PDB entry 6VEL | X-ray diffraction, 2.65 A resolution | chains H and L of the 3 polymer chains in the assembly

Chain H:
Name: 66E8 Fab Heavy Chain
Organism: Mus musculus
Notes: antibody fragment or engineered binder
Chain sequence (243 residues; each row starts with the number of its first residue):
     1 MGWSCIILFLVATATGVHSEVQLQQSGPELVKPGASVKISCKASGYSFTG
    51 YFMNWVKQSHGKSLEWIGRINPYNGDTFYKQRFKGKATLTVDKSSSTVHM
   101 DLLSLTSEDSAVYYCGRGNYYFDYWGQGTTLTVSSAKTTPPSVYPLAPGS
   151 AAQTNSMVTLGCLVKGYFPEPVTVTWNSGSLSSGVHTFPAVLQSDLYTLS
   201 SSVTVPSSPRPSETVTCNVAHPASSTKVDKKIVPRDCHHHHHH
Disordered / not traced: 1-19, 149-153, 236-243
Disulfide bonds: Cys-41/Cys-115, Cys-162/Cys-217

Chain L:
Name: 66E8 Fab Light Chain
Organism: Mus musculus
Notes: antibody fragment or engineered binder
Chain sequence (233 residues; row label = number of the first residue in the row):
     1 MGWSCIILFLVATATGVHSDVQITQSPSYLAASPGETITINCRTSKNISK
    51 YLAWYQEKPGKTNKLLIYSGYTLQSGIPSRFSGSGSGTDFTLTISSLEPE
   101 DFAMYYCQQHNEYPYTFGGGTKLEIKRADAAPTVSIFPPSSEQLTSGGAS
   151 VVCFLNNFYPKDINVKWKIDGSERQNGVLNSWTDQDSKDSTYSMSSTLTL
   201 TKDEYERHNSYTCEATHKTSTSPIVKSFNRNEC
Disordered / not traced: 1-19, 230-233
Disulfide bonds: Cys-42/Cys-107, Cys-153/Cys-213

Interface between chain H and chain L:
Pairs across the interface (68; chain H residue first):
  Phe-52(H) with Tyr-113(L)
  Gln-58(H) with Glu-57(L); Tyr-106(L), hydrogen bond
  Ser-63(H) with Tyr-106(L); Gly-118(L), hydrogen bond (side chain-backbone); Gly-119(L)
  Leu-64(H) with Tyr-106(L), hydrophobic; Phe-117(L)
  Trp-66(H) with Tyr-113(L), hydrophobic; Pro-114(L), hydrophobic; Tyr-115(L)
  Arg-69(H) with Tyr-113(L), hydrogen bond
  Phe-78(H) with Tyr-113(L), hydrophobic
  Lys-80(H) with Pro-114(L)
  Asn-119(H) with Tyr-115(L), hydrogen bond (backbone-side chain)
  Tyr-120(H) with Gln-108(L), hydrogen bond (backbone-side chain); His-110(L); Tyr-115(L)
  Tyr-121(H) with Tyr-55(L); Leu-65(L), hydrophobic; Tyr-68(L); Gln-108(L); His-110(L)
  Phe-122(H) with Tyr-55(L), hydrogen bond (backbone-side chain); Leu-65(L); Gln-108(L); Phe-117(L), hydrophobic
  Asp-123(H) with Leu-65(L); Gln-74(L)
  Trp-125(H) with Tyr-55(L); Thr-62(L); Asn-63(L)
  Gly-126(H) with Thr-62(L)
  Gln-127(H) with Thr-62(L)
  Tyr-144(H) with Ser-140(L); Gln-143(L); Ser-146(L), hydrogen bond
  Pro-145(H) with Ser-140(L); Glu-142(L)
  Leu-146(H) with Phe-137(L); Phe-154(L), hydrophobic
  Ala-147(H) with Phe-137(L)
  Pro-148(H) with Phe-137(L)
  Thr-159(H) with Ser-135(L), hydrogen bond; Phe-137(L)
  Leu-163(H) with Ser-150(L); Val-152(L), hydrophobic
  His-186(H) with Asn-156(L); Asn-157(L), hydrogen bond; Ser-193(L), hydrogen bond
  Phe-188(H) with Phe-154(L), hydrophobic; Asn-156(L); Ser-181(L); Thr-183(L); Ser-193(L); Met-194(L); Ser-195(L)
  Pro-189(H) with Ser-181(L), hydrogen bond (backbone-side chain); Trp-182(L)
  Val-191(H) with Leu-179(L), hydrophobic; Asn-180(L); Ser-181(L)
  Gln-193(H) with Leu-179(L); Thr-199(L)
  Ser-200(H) with Ser-195(L), hydrogen bond
  Ser-201(H) with Phe-154(L)
  Ser-202(H) with Phe-154(L); Asn-156(L), hydrogen bond
Interface residues without a listed pair, chain H (35 interface residues in all): Val-56, Glu-65, Leu-160, Lys-165
Interface residues without a listed pair, chain L (41 interface residues in all): Asp-20, Ala-53, Thr-133, Pro-138, Asp-186

Overview:
35 residues of chain H face 41 of chain L across their interface; the contacts include 13 hydrogen bonds.
Among the polar pairs are Gln-58(H)/Tyr-106(L), Ser-63(H)/Gly-118(L) and Arg-69(H)/Tyr-113(L).
Chain H is 66E8 Fab Heavy Chain and chain L is 66E8 Fab Light Chain, both from Mus musculus; the structure,
Crystal Structure of Human E-cadherin bound by mouse monoclonal antibody 66E8Fab, was determined by X-ray
diffraction, deposited together with 7STZ.
